PDB entry 8RNG | X-ray diffraction, 1.45 A resolution | chains A and C of the 3 polymer chains in the assembly

# Chain A
Molecule: MHC class I antigen
Organism: Homo sapiens
UniProtKB: A0A167RQK8 (A0A167RQK8_HUMAN); residues 1-276 here correspond to UniProt positions 25-300 (UniProt number = residue number + 24)
Chain sequence (276 residues; numbered 1 to 276; the number before each row is that of its first residue):
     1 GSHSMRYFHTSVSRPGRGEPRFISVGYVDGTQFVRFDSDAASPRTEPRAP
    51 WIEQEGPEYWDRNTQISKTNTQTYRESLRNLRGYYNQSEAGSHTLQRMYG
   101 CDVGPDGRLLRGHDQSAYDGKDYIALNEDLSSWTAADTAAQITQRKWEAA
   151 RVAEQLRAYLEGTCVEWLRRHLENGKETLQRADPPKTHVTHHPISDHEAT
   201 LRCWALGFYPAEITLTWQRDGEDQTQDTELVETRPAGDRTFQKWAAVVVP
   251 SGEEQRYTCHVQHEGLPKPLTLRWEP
Cystine bridges: Cys101-Cys164, Cys203-Cys259
Metal / ion sites: Mg2+ site 1 near Gly18 (its only coordinating residue here); Mg2+ site 2: Leu78, Tyr118; Mg2+ site 3 near Gln96 (its only coordinating residue here)

# Chain C
Molecule: Matrix protein 1
UniProtKB: Q2PIM0 (M1_I78A8); residues 1-8 here correspond to UniProt positions 5-12 (UniProt number = residue number + 4)
Chain sequence (8 residues; each row starts with the number of its first residue):
     1 TEVETYVL

# Interface between chain A and chain C
Contacting residue pairs (45):
  Tyr7(A) - Glu2(C)
  His9(A) - Glu2(C)  salt bridge
  Ser24(A) - Glu2(C)  hydrogen bond
  Tyr59(A) - Thr1(C)
  Arg62(A) - Glu4(C)  salt bridge
  Asn63(A) - Thr1(C)  hydrogen bond
  Asn63(A) - Glu2(C)  hydrogen bond (side chain-backbone)
  Ile66(A) - Thr1(C)
  Ile66(A) - Glu2(C)
  Ile66(A) - Val3(C)
  Ile66(A) - Glu4(C)
  Ser67(A) - Glu2(C)
  Asn70(A) - Val3(C)  hydrogen bond (side chain-backbone)
  Asn70(A) - Glu4(C)
  Asn70(A) - Thr5(C)  hydrogen bond
  Thr73(A) - Thr5(C)
  Thr73(A) - Tyr6(C)
  Thr73(A) - Val7(C)
  Tyr74(A) - Thr5(C)  hydrogen bond
  Glu76(A) - Val7(C)
  Ser77(A) - Val7(C)
  Ser77(A) - Leu8(C)  hydrogen bond (side chain-backbone)
  Asn80(A) - Val7(C)
  Asn80(A) - Leu8(C)  hydrogen bond (side chain-backbone)
  Leu81(A) - Leu8(C)  hydrophobic
  Tyr84(A) - Leu8(C)  hydrogen bond (side chain-backbone)
  Leu95(A) - Leu8(C)  hydrophobic
  Arg97(A) - Val3(C)
  Arg97(A) - Thr5(C)  hydrogen bond
  Arg97(A) - Tyr6(C)
  Arg97(A) - Leu8(C)
  Tyr99(A) - Glu2(C)  hydrogen bond
  Tyr99(A) - Val3(C)  hydrogen bond (side chain-backbone)
  Tyr123(A) - Leu8(C)  hydrophobic
  Thr143(A) - Leu8(C)  hydrogen bond (side chain-backbone)
  Lys146(A) - Leu8(C)  hydrogen bond (side chain-backbone)
  Trp147(A) - Tyr6(C)
  Trp147(A) - Val7(C)  hydrogen bond (side chain-backbone)
  Trp147(A) - Leu8(C)  hydrophobic
  Val152(A) - Tyr6(C)  hydrophobic
  Gln155(A) - Tyr6(C)  hydrogen bond
  Tyr159(A) - Thr1(C)  hydrogen bond (side chain-backbone)
  Tyr159(A) - Glu2(C)
  Tyr159(A) - Val3(C)  hydrophobic
  Trp167(A) - Thr1(C)
Other interface residues (no listed pair), chain A (31 interface residues in all): Thr69, Ser116, Leu156, Thr163
The authors on this interface:
  - residue pairs: Asn70(A)-Thr5(C), Tyr74(A)-Thr5(C), Arg97(A)-Thr5(C)

# Summary
31 residues of chain A and 8 residues of chain C are in contact, with 17 hydrogen bonds and 2 salt bridges.
Among the polar pairs are His9(A)-Glu2(C), Arg62(A)-Glu4(C) and Ser24(A)-Glu2(C). The paper describes contacts
between Asn70(A) and Thr5(C), Tyr74(A) and Thr5(C) and Arg97(A) and Thr5(C).
Chain A is MHC class I antigen (Homo sapiens) and chain C is Matrix protein 1; the structure, Crystal
structure of HLA B*18:01 in complex with TEVETYVL, an 8-mer epitope from Influenza A, was determined by X-ray
diffraction (same publication as 8RNH, 8ROO and 8ROP).
